Entry 9MGW (electron microscopy, 3.00 A resolution); this record covers chains A and D of the 23 polymer chains in the assembly.

Chain A:
Protein: Photosystem I P700 chlorophyll a apoprotein A1
Source organism: Dunaliella salina
Notes: EC 1.97.1.12
Amino-acid sequence (750 residues; each row starts with the number of its first residue):
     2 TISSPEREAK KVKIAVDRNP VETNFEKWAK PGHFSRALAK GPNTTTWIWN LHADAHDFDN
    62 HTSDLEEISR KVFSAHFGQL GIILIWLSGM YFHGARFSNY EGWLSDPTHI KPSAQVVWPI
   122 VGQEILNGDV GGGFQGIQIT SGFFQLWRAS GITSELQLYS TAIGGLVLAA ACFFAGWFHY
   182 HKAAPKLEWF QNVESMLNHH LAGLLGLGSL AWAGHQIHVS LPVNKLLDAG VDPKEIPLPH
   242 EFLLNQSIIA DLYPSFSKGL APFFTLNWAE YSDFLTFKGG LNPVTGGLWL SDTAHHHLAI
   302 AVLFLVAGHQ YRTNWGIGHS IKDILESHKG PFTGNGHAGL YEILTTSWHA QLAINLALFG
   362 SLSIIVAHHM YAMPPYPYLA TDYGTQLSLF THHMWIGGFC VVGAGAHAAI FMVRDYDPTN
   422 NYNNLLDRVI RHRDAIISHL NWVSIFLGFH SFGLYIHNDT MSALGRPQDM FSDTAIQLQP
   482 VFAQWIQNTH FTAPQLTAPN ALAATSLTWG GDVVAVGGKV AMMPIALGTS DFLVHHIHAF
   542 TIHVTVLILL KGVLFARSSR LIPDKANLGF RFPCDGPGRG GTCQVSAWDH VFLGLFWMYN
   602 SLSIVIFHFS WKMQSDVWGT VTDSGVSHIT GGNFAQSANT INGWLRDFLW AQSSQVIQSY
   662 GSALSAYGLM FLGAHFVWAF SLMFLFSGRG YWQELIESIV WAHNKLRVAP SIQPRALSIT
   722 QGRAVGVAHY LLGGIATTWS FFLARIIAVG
Disordered / not traced: 2-11
Ion coordination: chlorophyll a Mg (31 sites), coordinated by His53, His57, His77, Gln80, Gln116, Gln124, His180, His182, His200, His201, His219, His296, His297, His298, His310, His320 and 15 more; 4Fe-4S cluster Fe: Cys575 (shared with 2 residues of chain B); chlorophyll a isomer Mg near His676 (its only coordinating residue here)
Small-molecule neighbours:
  - Tripalmitoylglycerol (4RF): His451, Leu455, Phe472, Ile477, Gln478, Leu479, Gln480, Val482, Phe533
  - beta-carotene (BCR), molecule 1: Ile83, Ile86, Trp87
  - beta-carotene (BCR), molecule 2: Ile84, Trp87, Leu88, Leu205, Leu208, Gly209
  - beta-carotene (BCR), molecule 3: Leu85, Thr162, Gly165, Gly166, Leu169, Leu208, Leu211, Ala212, Leu306
  - beta-carotene (BCR), molecule 4: Leu211, Leu261, Phe264, Phe265, Leu299, Val303, Leu306, His310, Ile318
  - beta-carotene (BCR), molecule 5: Phe264, Trp269, Val303
  - beta-carotene (BCR), molecule 6: Leu341, Leu345, Ala351, Ala354, Ile355, Ala409, Phe412
  - beta-carotene (BCR), molecule 7: Ala354, Ala358, Ser362, Val402, Ala405, Gly406, Ala409, Val547, Leu550, Leu551, Val554
  - beta-carotene (BCR), molecule 8: Met671, Gly674, Ala675, Phe677, Val678, Leu733, Ile736, Ala737, Trp740
  - beta-carotene (BCR), molecule 9: Trp693, Leu696, Ile697
  - chlorophyll a isomer (CL0): Phe453, Tyr456, Val535, Ile538, Phe541, Thr542, Tyr600, Asn601, Ser604, Ile605, Phe608, Ile642, Trp645, Leu646, Leu650, Ser654, Ile658, Phe672, His676, Trp679, Tyr731, Thr738, Thr739, Phe742
  - chlorophyll a (CLA), molecule 1: Val13, Lys14, Ile15, Trp190, Asn193, Ser196, His200, Leu208, Thr314, Asn315, Trp316
  - chlorophyll a (CLA), molecule 2: Ile15, Val17, Phe74, Phe78, Ala172, Phe175, Ala176, Phe179, His180, Ala184, Pro186, Trp190
  - chlorophyll a (CLA), molecule 3: Val22, Glu23, Thr24, Asn25, Phe26, Lys28, Trp29, His34, Lys72, Ser75, Gly79, Ile83, Phe174, Gly177, Trp178, Tyr181, His182
  - chlorophyll a (CLA), molecule 4: Trp29, Pro32, Trp48, Ile49, Trp50, Leu52, His53
  - chlorophyll a (CLA), molecule 5: Trp29, Pro32, His34, Phe35, Leu52, His53, Ala56, His57, Phe59, Ala76, Gly79, Gln80, Ile83
  - chlorophyll a (CLA), molecule 6: Thr46, Ile49, Trp50, Ile697, Ile700, Val701, His704, Val709, Pro711, Ile713, Pro715, Arg716, Leu718
  - chlorophyll a (CLA), molecule 7: Trp50, Phe677, Val678, Phe681, Phe685, Leu718, Gln722, Ala725, Val726, Ala729, His730, Leu733
  - chlorophyll a (CLA), molecule 8: His53, Ala54, Ala56, His57, Asp58, His350, Leu353, Leu357, Phe400, Cys401, Val403, Gly404, Ala407, His408, Ile411, Arg415, Phe571, Arg572, Trp589, Val592, Leu596
  - chlorophyll a (CLA), molecule 9: His57, Phe59, Val73, Ala76, His77, Gln80, Leu81, Ile84, Leu85, Leu88, Trp349, His350, Gln352, Leu353, Asn356, Leu357, Phe360
  - chlorophyll a (CLA), molecule 10: His57, Gln80, Ile83, Ile84, Trp87, Leu357, Phe360, Ile397, Phe400, Cys401
  - chlorophyll a (CLA), molecule 11: Leu66, Ser70, His77, Leu188, Phe191, Gln192, Val194, Met197, Leu198, His201, Leu202, Leu205, Ile322, Leu326, Tyr342, Leu345, Thr346, Thr347, Ser348, Trp349, Gln352, Ile355, Asn356, Leu359, Phe360
  - chlorophyll a (CLA), molecule 12: Phe74, His77, Phe78, Leu81, Leu169, Cys173, Trp190, Phe191, Asn193, Ser196, Met197, His200, His201, Gly204, Leu205
  - chlorophyll a (CLA), molecule 13: Ile83, Ile86, Gln116, Val117, Val118, Trp119, Ile121, Val122, Gln124, Leu127, Ile138, Phe174, Ala667, Leu670, Met671
  - chlorophyll a (CLA), molecule 14: Ile86, Trp87, Ser89, Gly90, Met91, Phe93, His94, Phe98, Val117, Trp119, Leu167
  - chlorophyll a (CLA), molecule 15: Trp87, Met91, His94, Ala115, Gln116, Ile138, Gln139, Ile140, Thr141, Ser142, Ala667, Tyr668, Trp740
  - chlorophyll a (CLA), molecule 16: Trp87, Met91, Thr141, Ser142, Phe144, Ser389, Thr392, His393, Trp396, Ile397, Phe400, Met671, Ile736, Thr739, Trp740
  - chlorophyll a (CLA), molecule 17: Trp87, Leu88, Ser142, Gly143, Phe144, Leu147, Leu205, Leu206, Phe360, Leu363, Ser364, Val367, Met371, Tyr377, Leu390, His393, His394, Ile397
  - chlorophyll a (CLA), molecule 18: Tyr92, Ser151, Gly152, Ile153, Gln158, Ser161, Thr162, Gly209, Ala212, Trp213, Gly215, His216, His219, Val220, Pro240, His241, Leu244
  - chlorophyll a (CLA), molecule 19: Leu147, Ala150, Leu205, Leu206, Gly209, Ser210, Trp213, Gln217, Thr294, His297, His298, Ile301, Phe305, Leu363, Ile366, Val367, His370, Met371, Pro376, Tyr377
  - chlorophyll a (CLA), molecule 20: Leu157, Gln158, Ser161, Leu239, His241, Leu244, Leu245
  - chlorophyll a (CLA), molecule 21: Val168, Ala171, Ala172, Phe175
  - chlorophyll a (CLA), molecule 22: Leu198, Leu202, Leu206, Leu304, Phe305, Ala308, Gln311, Tyr312, Ile322, Ile325, Leu326, Leu359, Met413, Leu427, Val430, Leu551, Val554
  - chlorophyll a (CLA), molecule 23: Asn199, His200, Ala203, Gly204, Leu208, Leu306, Gly309, His310, Tyr312, Arg313, Thr314, Asn315, Trp316, Ile318
  - chlorophyll a (CLA), molecule 24: Leu211, Ala212, Gly215, Ile218, His219, Leu244, Leu245, Gln247, Phe257, Gly260, Leu261, Tyr272, Phe275, Leu276, Leu299
  - chlorophyll a (CLA), molecule 25: Phe264, Trp269, Ala270, Tyr272, Ser273, Leu276, Thr277, Phe278, His296, Leu299, Ala300, Val303, Leu304, Val307, Asn501
  - chlorophyll a (CLA), molecule 26: Phe264, Phe265, Leu267, Trp269
  - chlorophyll a (CLA), molecule 27: Thr277, Phe278, Lys279, Gly280, Gly281, Leu289, Asp293, Thr294, His296, His297, Ala300, Ile301, Leu304, His370, Met374, Pro376, Thr506
  - chlorophyll a (CLA), molecule 28: Phe278, Leu497, Thr498, Ala499, Pro500, Asn501, Ala502
  - chlorophyll a (CLA), molecule 29: Leu304, Leu359, Leu363, Ile366, His369, His370, Ala373, Met374, Thr506, Ser507, Thr509, Trp510
  - chlorophyll a (CLA), molecule 30: Val307, His310, Gln311, Arg313, Gly317, Ile318, Gly319, His320
  - chlorophyll a (CLA), molecule 31: Gln311, His320, Asp324, Ile325, Ser328, His329
  - chlorophyll a (CLA), molecule 32: Ile325, Leu326, His329, Thr334, His338, Leu341, Leu345, Leu426, Leu427, Val430
  - chlorophyll a (CLA), molecule 33: His329, Lys330, Gly331, Pro332, Phe333
  - chlorophyll a (CLA), molecule 34: Phe333, Thr334, Leu426, Arg429, Val430, His433, Ile437, His440
  - chlorophyll a (CLA), molecule 35: Ser362, Ile365, Ile366, His369, Met395, Val402, Ile543, Thr546, Val547, Leu550, Ser602, Leu603
  - chlorophyll a (CLA), molecule 36: His369, Tyr372, Phe483, Ala484, Ile487, Gln488, Trp510, Ile526, Leu528, His536, His539, Ile543, Val606, His609, Phe610, Lys613
  - chlorophyll a (CLA), molecule 37: Ala436, His440, Trp443
  - chlorophyll a (CLA), molecule 38: Ile437, His440, Leu441, Trp443, Val444, Ala540, Ile543, His544, Val547
  - chlorophyll a (CLA), molecule 39: Ser439, Asn442, Trp443, Ile446
  - chlorophyll a (CLA), molecule 40: Asn442, Ser445, Ile446, Gly449, Phe450, Phe453, Gly454, Ile457, Phe541, Val545, Leu548, Ile549, Leu594, Phe597, Trp598
  - chlorophyll a (CLA), molecule 41: Trp443, Ile446, Phe447, Phe450, His451
  - chlorophyll a (CLA), molecule 42: Trp443, Val444, Phe447, Leu448, Gln480, Pro481, Val482, Phe483, Ala484, Phe533, His536, His537, Ala540, His544
  - chlorophyll a (CLA), molecule 43: Phe450, His451, Gly454, Leu455, Ile457, His458, Thr461, Met462, Leu465, Arg467, Asp470, Phe472, Ile477
  - chlorophyll a (CLA), molecule 44: Phe453, Ile457, Asp460, Phe541, Phe597, Trp598, Tyr600, Asn601, Ile642, Leu646, Trp679, Tyr731
  - chlorophyll a (CLA), molecule 45: Thr461, Ala464, Leu465
  - chlorophyll a (CLA), molecule 46: Trp486, Ile487, Thr490, His491, Ala494, Thr498, Ala499, Thr506, Trp510
  - chlorophyll a (CLA), molecule 47: Leu646, Leu650, Trp651, Trp679
  - chlorophyll a (CLA), molecule 48: Leu670, Met671, Leu673, Gly674, His676, Phe677, Trp679, Ala680
  - chlorophyll a (CLA), molecule 49: Phe677, Ala680, Phe681, Leu683, Met684, Phe687, Ser688, Tyr692, Trp693, Leu696
  - chlorophyll a (CLA), molecule 50: Ile700, Ala703, His704, Leu707, Val709
  - chlorophyll a (CLA), molecule 51: Trp702, Ala703, Lys706, Leu707
  - chlorophyll a / digalactosyl diacyl glycerol (dgdg): His241, Glu242, Leu244, Leu245, Asn246, Ile249
  - dodecyl-alpha-D-maltoside (LMU): Ser155, Glu156, Leu157, Tyr160, Ser161, Ile164, Gly165
  - phylloquinone (PQN): Trp50, Met684, Phe685, Ser688, Gly689, Arg690, Trp693, Ile697, Arg716, Ala717, Leu718, Ser719, Gly723
  - 4Fe-4S cluster (SF4): Pro574, Cys575, Gly577, Pro578, Gly582, Thr583, Cys584, Ile720, Arg724

Chain D:
Protein: PSAD1
Source organism: Dunaliella salina
Amino-acid sequence (202 residues; each row starts with the number of its first residue):
     1 MQALRSTSAA SRVSCRPGRE ARRSVLVRAE AAPPAAGAPP EPKAAGAPPA APKKKAPPPP
    61 WKQPELDPDT PSPIFGGSTG GLLRKAQVEE FYVTTWESPK EQIFEMPTGG AAIMRKGPNL
   121 LKLARKEHCL ALTTQLRTKF RMSPCFYRVY ADGKVEYLHP KDGVYPEKVN AGRVGVNQNM
   181 RSIGKNVDPI KVKFTGSEPF EI
Disordered / not traced: 1-59

How chain A and chain D interact:
Contacting residue pairs (39):
  Tyr417(A) - Glu105(D)
  Pro419(A) - Ile103(D)
  Pro419(A) - Glu105(D)
  Pro419(A) - Ala111(D)
  Thr420(A) - Ile103(D)
  Asn422(A) - Ala111(D)
  Tyr423(A) - Ile74(D)
  Tyr423(A) - Ala111(D)
  Tyr423(A) - Ile113(D)  hydrophobic
  Asp428(A) - Gly110(D)
  Asp428(A) - Ala111(D)  hydrogen bond (side chain-backbone)
  Ile431(A) - Gly109(D)
  Arg432(A) - Phe75(D)
  Arg432(A) - Gly76(D)
  Arg432(A) - Gly77(D)
  Arg432(A) - Ser78(D)  hydrogen bond (backbone-side chain)
  Arg432(A) - Thr79(D)  hydrogen bond (backbone-side chain)
  His433(A) - Thr79(D)
  Arg434(A) - Thr79(D)
  Arg434(A) - Thr108(D)
  Asp435(A) - Thr79(D)  hydrogen bond
  Asp435(A) - Gly80(D)  hydrogen bond (side chain-backbone)
  Arg558(A) - Glu105(D)  salt bridge
  Ser559(A) - Pro107(D)  hydrogen bond (side chain-backbone)
  Ser560(A) - His128(D)
  Arg561(A) - Thr79(D)  hydrogen bond (side chain-backbone)
  Arg561(A) - Gly80(D)
  Arg561(A) - Gly81(D)  hydrogen bond (side chain-backbone)
  Arg561(A) - Leu83(D)
  Arg561(A) - Thr108(D)
  Arg561(A) - Arg125(D)
  Arg561(A) - His128(D)
  Leu562(A) - Arg125(D)  hydrogen bond (backbone-side chain)
  Leu562(A) - Glu127(D)
  Pro564(A) - Pro107(D)  hydrophobic
  Pro564(A) - Glu127(D)
  Pro564(A) - His128(D)
  Pro564(A) - Ala131(D)  hydrophobic
  Arg580(A) - Glu127(D)  salt bridge
Also at the interface, not in a pair above, chain A (21 interface residues in all): Ala436, Asp565, Asn568
Also at the interface, not in a pair above, chain D (23 interface residues in all): Ala112, Lys139

Summary:
Chain A and chain D form an interface of 21 and 23 residues respectively, with 9 hydrogen bonds and 2 salt
bridges. Polar pairs include Arg558(A)-Glu105(D), Arg580(A)-Glu127(D) and Asp428(A)-Ala111(D).
Here chain A is Photosystem I P700 chlorophyll a apoprotein A1 and chain D is PSAD1, both from Dunaliella
salina. Entry 9MGW (Dunaliella salina PSI-LHCI-TIDI1 supercomplex) was determined by electron microscopy (same
publication as 9MGZ, 9MH0 and 9MH1).
